PDB entry 4COC | X-ray diffraction, 1.59 A resolution | chain A

[Chain A]
Protein: Capsid protein P24
From: Human immunodeficiency virus 1
Notes: fragment: c-terminal domain, residues 278-363
UniProt: P12497 (POL_HV1N5); residues 146-231 here correspond to UniProt positions 278-363 (UniProt number = residue number + 132)
Chain sequence (86 residues; each row starts with the number of its first residue):
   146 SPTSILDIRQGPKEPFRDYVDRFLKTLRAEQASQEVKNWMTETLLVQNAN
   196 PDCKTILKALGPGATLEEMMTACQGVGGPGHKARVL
Not modelled in the structure: 146-147, 224-231
Construct notes: engineered mutation Leu169 (Tyr301 in P12497)
Swiss-Prot annotation at these positions:
  - site: Leu231 (Cleavage)

[Summary]
Chain A is Capsid protein P24 (Human immunodeficiency virus 1); the structure, HIV-1 capsid C-terminal domain
mutant (Y169L), was determined by X-ray diffraction (same publication as 4COP and 4D1K).
